5W9M - chains H and I of the 10 polymer chains in the assembly; structure by electron microscopy, 4.70 A resolution (low resolution: residue-level contacts below are approximate; hydrogen-bond / salt-bridge calls are withheld).

Chain H:
Protein: G4 vh
Source organism: Mus musculus
Sequence (233 residues; row label = number of the first residue in the row; a row labelled like 82A-82C holds insertion residues (82A, then the next letters in order)):
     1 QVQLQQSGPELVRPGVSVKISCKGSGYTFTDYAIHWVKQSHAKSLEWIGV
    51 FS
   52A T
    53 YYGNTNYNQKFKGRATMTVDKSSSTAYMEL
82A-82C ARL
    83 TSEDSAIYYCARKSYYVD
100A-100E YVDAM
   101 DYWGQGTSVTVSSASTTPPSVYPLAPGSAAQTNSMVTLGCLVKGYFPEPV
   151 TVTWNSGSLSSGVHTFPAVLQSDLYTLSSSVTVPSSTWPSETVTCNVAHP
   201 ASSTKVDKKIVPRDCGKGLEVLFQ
Not modelled in the structure: 111-224
Cystine bridges: Cys-22/Cys-92

Chain I:
Protein: G4 vl
Source organism: Mus musculus
Sequence (218 residues; numbered 1 to 214 plus 4 insertion-coded residues; the number before each row is that of its first residue; a row labelled like 27A-27D holds insertion residues (27A, then the next letters in order)):
     1 DIVLTQSPASLAVSLGQRATISCRASE
27A-27D SVDN
    28 YGISFMNWFQQKPGQPPKLLISATSNQGSGVPARFIGSGSGTDFSLNIHP
    78 VEEDDTAMYFCQQSKEVPRTFGGGTKLEIKRTDAAPTVSIFPPSSEQLTS
   128 GGASVVCFLNNFYPKDINVKWKIDGSERQNGVLNSWTDQDSKDSTYSMSS
   178 TLTLTKDEYERHNSYTCEATHKTSTSPIVKSFNRNEC
Not modelled in the structure: 108-214
Cystine bridges: Cys-23/Cys-88

How chain H and chain I interact:
Contacting residue pairs (32; chain H residue first):
  Val-37(H) with Phe-98(I)
  Gln-39(H) with Gln-38(I)
  Ala-42(H) with Phe-87(I)
  Lys-43(H) with Ala-9(I); Met-85(I); Gly-100(I); Gly-101(I); Thr-102(I)
  Leu-45(H) with Phe-98(I)
  Trp-47(H) with Pro-95(I); Arg-96(I)
  Asn-60(H) with Pro-95(I)
  Tyr-91(H) with Gln-38(I); Gln-42(I); Pro-43(I)
  Tyr-98(H) with Leu-46(I); Ser-56(I)
  Val-99(H) with Ser-49(I); Thr-51(I)
  Tyr-100A(H) with Phe-32(I)
  Val-100B(H) with Ile-30(I); Asn-34(I)
  Asp-100C(H) with Asn-34(I); Ser-91(I); Arg-96(I)
  Ala-100D(H) with Leu-46(I)
  Met-100E(H) with Phe-36(I)
  Trp-103(H) with Phe-36(I); Pro-43(I); Pro-44(I)
  Gly-104(H) with Pro-43(I)
  Gln-105(H) with Pro-43(I)
Other interface residues (no listed pair), chain I (25 interface residues in all): Lys-45, Ser-52, Lys-103

Overview:
The interface between chain H and chain I involves 18 residues on one side and 25 on the other.
Chain H is G4 vh and chain I is G4 vl, both from Mus musculus; the structure, MERS S ectodomain trimer in
complex with variable domain of neutralizing antibody G4, was determined by electron microscopy together with
5VZR, 5W9H, 5W9I, 5W9J, 5W9K, 5W9L and 3 further entries from the same study.
